7BOH - chains A and T of the 21 polymer chains in the assembly; structure by electron microscopy, 2.82 A resolution.

# Chain A
Molecule: 1542-nt RNA strand
Organism: Escherichia coli (strain K12)
Sequence (1542 nucleotides; each row starts with the number of its first residue):
     1 AAAUUGAAGAGUUUGAUCAUGGCUCAGAUUGAACGCUGGCGGCAGGCCUA
    51 ACACAUGCAAGUCGAACGGUAACAGGAAGAAGCUUGCUUCUUUGCUGACG
   101 AGUGGCGGACGGGUGAGUAAUGUCUGGGAAACUGCCUGAUGGAGGGGGAU
   151 AACUACUGGAAACGGUAGCUAAUACCGCAUAACGUCGCAAGACCAAAGAG
   201 GGGGACCUUCGGGCCUCUUGCCAUCGGAUGUGCCCAGAUGGGAUUAGCUA
   251 GUAGGUGGGGUAACGGCUCACCUAGGCGACGAUCCCUAGCUGGUCUGAGA
   301 GGAUGACCAGCCACACUGGAACUGAGACACGGUCCAGACUCCUACGGGAG
   351 GCAGCAGUGGGGAAUAUUGCACAAUGGGCGCAAGCCUGAUGCAGCCAUGC
   401 CGCGUGUAUGAAGAAGGCCUUCGGGUUGUAAAGUACUUUCAGCGGGGAGG
   451 AAGGGAGUAAAGUUAAUACCUUUGCUCAUUGACGUUACCCGCAGAAGAAG
   501 CACCGGCUAACUCCGUGCCAGCAGCCXCGGUAAUACGGAGGGUGCAAGCG
   551 UUAAUCGGAAUUACUGGGCGUAAAGCGCACGCAGGCGGUUUGUUAAGUCA
   601 GAUGUGAAAUCCCCGGGCUCAACCUGGGAACUGCAUCUGAUACUGGCAAG
   651 CUUGAGUCUCGUAGAGGGGGGUAGAAUUCCAGGUGUAGCGGUGAAAUGCG
   701 UAGAGAUCUGGAGGAAUACCGGUGGCGAAGGCGGCCCCCUGGACGAAGAC
   751 UGACGCUCAGGUGCGAAAGCGUGGGGAGCAAACAGGAUUAGAUACCCUGG
   801 UAGUCCACGCCGUAAACGAUGUCGACUUGGAGGUUGUGCCCUUGAGGCGU
   851 GGCUUCCGGAGCUAACGCGUUAAGUCGACCGCCUGGGGAGUACGGCCGCA
   901 AGGUUAAAACUCAAAUGAAUUGACGGGGGCCCGCACAAGCGGUGGAGCAU
   951 GUGGUUUAAUUCGAUGXAACGCGAAGAACCUUACCUGGUCUUGACAUCCA
  1001 CGGAAGUUUUCAGAGAUGAGAAUGUGCCUUCGGGAACCGUGAGACAGGUG
  1051 CUGCAUGGCUGUCGUCAGCUCGUGUUGUGAAAUGUUGGGUUAAGUCCCGC
  1101 AACGAGCGCAACCCUUAUCCUUUGUUGCCAGCGGUCCGGCCGGGAACUCA
  1151 AAGGAGACUGCCAGUGAUAAACUGGAGGAAGGUGGGGAUGACGUCAAGUC
  1201 AUCAUGGCCCUUACGACCAGGGCUACACACGUGCUACAAUGGCGCAUACA
  1251 AAGAGAAGCGACCUCGCGAGAGCAAGCGGACCUCAUAAAGUGCGUCGUAG
  1301 UCCGGAUUGGAGUCUGCAACUCGACUCCAUGAAGUCGGAAUCGCUAGUAA
  1351 UCGUGGAUCAGAAUGCCACGGUGAAUACGUUCCCGGGCCUUGUACACACC
  1401 GCCCGUXACACCAUGGGAGUGGGUUGCAAAAGAAGUAGGUAGCUUAACCU
  1451 UCGGGAGGGCGCUUACCACUUUGUGAUUCAUGACUGGGGUGAAGUCGUAA
  1501 CAAGGUAACCGUAGGGGAACCUGCGGUUGGAUCACCUCCUUA
Unresolved in the structure: 1400-1402, 1500-1505, 1537-1542
Modified / non-standard residues: PSU (pseudouridine-5'-monophosphate) at position 516, G7M (N7-methyl-guanosine-5'-monophosphate) at position 527, 2MG (2N-methylguanosine-5'-monophosphate) at position 966, 5MC (5-methylcytidine-5'-monophosphate) at position 967, 2MG (2N-methylguanosine-5'-monophosphate) at position 1207, 4OC (4n,o2'-methylcytidine-5'-monophosphate) at position 1402, 5MC (5-methylcytidine-5'-monophosphate) at position 1407, UR3 (3-methyluridine-5'-monophoshate) at position 1498, 2MG (2N-methylguanosine-5'-monophosphate) at position 1516, MA6 (6N-dimethyladenosine-5'-monophoshate) at position 1518, MA6 (6N-dimethyladenosine-5'-monophoshate) at position 1519
Metal / ion sites: Mg2+ site 1 near U13 (its only coordinating residue here); Mg2+ site 2 near G21 (its only coordinating residue here); Mg2+ site 3: C48, G115; Mg2+ site 4 near A53 (its only coordinating residue here); Mg2+ site 5: A59, U387; Mg2+ site 6 near G100 (its only coordinating residue here); Mg2+ site 7: A109, G331; Mg2+ site 8 near G111 (its only coordinating residue here); Mg2+ site 9 near G113 (its only coordinating residue here); Mg2+ site 10: G145, A197; Mg2+ site 11 near A171 (its only coordinating residue here); Mg2+ site 12: A174, C175; 56 more Mg2+ sites not listed

# Chain T
Molecule: 30S ribosomal protein S20
Organism: Escherichia coli (strain K12)
Reference sequence: P0A7U7 (RS20_ECOLI); residue numbers follow UniProt; this construct covers 1-87
Amino-acid sequence (87 residues; numbered 1 to 87; the number before each row is that of its first residue):
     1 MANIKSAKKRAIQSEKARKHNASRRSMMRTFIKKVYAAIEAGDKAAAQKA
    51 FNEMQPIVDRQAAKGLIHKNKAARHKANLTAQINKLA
Unresolved in the structure: 1

# Interface between chain A and chain T
Residue-residue contacts (89; chain A residue first):
  A60(A) - Ile4(T)  sugar contact
  G61(A) - Ile4(T)  phosphate contact
  G61(A) - Ser6(T)  base contact
  A101(A) - Lys5(T)  salt bridge to the phosphate
  G102(A) - Lys5(T)  salt bridge to the phosphate
  U103(A) - Lys9(T)  phosphate contact
  G104(A) - Lys9(T)  hydrogen bond to the base
  G104(A) - Gln13(T)  phosphate contact
  G104(A) - Lys16(T)  salt bridge to the phosphate
  C106(A) - Arg10(T)  base contact
  G107(A) - Ser6(T)  hydrogen bond to the base
  G107(A) - Arg10(T)  hydrogen bond to the base
  G108(A) - Arg10(T)  hydrogen bond to the base
  A131(A) - Asn70(T)  phosphate contact
  C132(A) - His68(T)  hydrogen bond to the phosphate
  C132(A) - Asn70(T)  phosphate contact
  U133(A) - His68(T)  salt bridge to the phosphate
  C175(A) - His20(T)  hydrogen bond to the phosphate
  C176(A) - His20(T)  salt bridge to the phosphate
  C176(A) - Arg24(T)  phosphate contact
  C176(A) - Lys64(T)  salt bridge to the phosphate
  G177(A) - Arg24(T)  salt bridge to the phosphate
  G177(A) - Arg60(T)  phosphate contact
  G177(A) - Gln61(T)  phosphate contact
  G177(A) - Lys64(T)  salt bridge to the phosphate
  C178(A) - Arg60(T)  salt bridge to the phosphate
  U185(A) - Ala73(T)  phosphate contact
  U185(A) - Lys76(T)  hydrogen bond to the sugar
  C186(A) - Ala73(T)  sugar contact
  C186(A) - Lys76(T)  sugar contact
  C186(A) - Ala77(T)  phosphate contact
  C186(A) - Thr80(T)  sugar contact
  G187(A) - Ala77(T)  phosphate contact
  G187(A) - Thr80(T)  sugar contact
  A192(A) - Asn52(T)  sugar contact
  A192(A) - Gln55(T)  hydrogen bond to the sugar
  C193(A) - Gln55(T)  hydrogen bond to the sugar
  C193(A) - Pro56(T)  phosphate contact
  C193(A) - Asp59(T)  hydrogen bond to the sugar
  C194(A) - Asp59(T)  sugar contact
  C194(A) - Arg60(T)  salt bridge to the phosphate
  C194(A) - Ala63(T)  sugar contact
  A195(A) - Arg60(T)  salt bridge to the phosphate
  A195(A) - Ala63(T)  sugar contact
  U224(A) - Lys69(T)  salt bridge to the phosphate
  G258(A) - Gln82(T)  hydrogen bond to the phosphate
  G259(A) - Tyr36(T)  hydrogen bond to the phosphate
  G259(A) - Asn78(T)  phosphate contact
  G259(A) - Gln82(T)  hydrogen bond to the phosphate
  G260(A) - His75(T)  salt bridge to the phosphate
  U261(A) - Lys71(T)  salt bridge to the phosphate
  U261(A) - Arg74(T)  salt bridge to the phosphate
  A262(A) - His68(T)  sugar contact
  A262(A) - Asn70(T)  hydrogen bond to the sugar
  A262(A) - Lys71(T)  phosphate contact
  A262(A) - Arg74(T)  salt bridge to the phosphate
  A263(A) - Asn70(T)  phosphate contact
  A263(A) - Arg74(T)  salt bridge to the phosphate
  C322(A) - Ser14(T)  sugar contact
  C322(A) - Arg18(T)  sugar contact
  U323(A) - Ser14(T)  hydrogen bond to the sugar
  U323(A) - Ala17(T)  phosphate contact
  U323(A) - Arg18(T)  sugar contact
  U323(A) - Asn21(T)  hydrogen bond to the phosphate
  U323(A) - Arg25(T)  salt bridge to the phosphate
  G324(A) - Asn21(T)  hydrogen bond to the phosphate
  G331(A) - Asn3(T)  hydrogen bond to the phosphate
  G332(A) - Ala2(T)  phosphate contact
  G332(A) - Asn3(T)  hydrogen bond to the phosphate
  G332(A) - Ile4(T)  hydrogen bond to the phosphate
  G332(A) - Ala7(T)  phosphate contact
  G332(A) - Ala11(T)  sugar contact
  U333(A) - Ala2(T)  hydrogen bond to the phosphate
  G351(A) - Asn3(T)  hydrogen bond to the phosphate
  U1436(A) - Arg18(T)  salt bridge to the phosphate
  A1437(A) - Arg29(T)  salt bridge to the phosphate
  G1438(A) - Arg29(T)  salt bridge to the phosphate
  G1439(A) - Lys33(T)  salt bridge to the phosphate
  A1456(A) - Lys34(T)  hydrogen bond to the phosphate
  G1457(A) - Met27(T)  sugar contact
  G1457(A) - Thr30(T)  phosphate contact
  G1457(A) - Phe31(T)  sugar contact
  G1457(A) - Lys34(T)  salt bridge to the phosphate
  G1458(A) - Ser23(T)  hydrogen bond to the sugar
  G1458(A) - Ser26(T)  hydrogen bond to the phosphate
  G1458(A) - Met27(T)  phosphate contact
  G1458(A) - Thr30(T)  phosphate contact
  G1459(A) - Ala22(T)  phosphate contact
  G1459(A) - Ser26(T)  hydrogen bond to the phosphate
Interface residues without a listed pair, chain A (50 interface residues in all): G105, G184, A196, A223, G350
Interface residues without a listed pair, chain T (49 interface residues in all): Lys85

# In short
50 residues of chain A and 49 residues of chain T are in contact; the contacts include 26 hydrogen bonds and
23 salt bridges. Among the polar pairs are G104(A)-Lys9(T), G107(A)-Ser6(T) and G107(A)-Arg10(T). C48(A) and
G115(A) form the Mg2+ site 3.
Here chain A is a 1542-nt RNA strand and chain T is 30S ribosomal protein S20, both from Escherichia coli
(strain K12). Entry 7BOH (Complete Bacterial 30S ribosomal subunit assembly complex state E (+RbfA)(Consensus
Refinement)) was determined by electron microscopy (same publication as 7AF3, 7AF5, 7AF8, 7AFA, 7AFD, 7AFH and
17 further entries).
